6ODM - chains H and A of the 19 polymer chains in the assembly; structure by electron microscopy, 4.30 A resolution (low resolution: residue-level contacts below are approximate; hydrogen-bond / salt-bridge calls are withheld).

== Chain H (and A) ==
Name: Triplex capsid protein 2
From: Human herpesvirus 1 strain KOS
Notes: chain A of this document is another copy of the same molecule, construct and numbering; everything in this record applies to it too
UniProt: G8H8D9 (G8H8D9_HHV1); residues 1-318 here = UniProt positions 1-318
Chain sequence (318 residues; row label = number of the first residue in the row):
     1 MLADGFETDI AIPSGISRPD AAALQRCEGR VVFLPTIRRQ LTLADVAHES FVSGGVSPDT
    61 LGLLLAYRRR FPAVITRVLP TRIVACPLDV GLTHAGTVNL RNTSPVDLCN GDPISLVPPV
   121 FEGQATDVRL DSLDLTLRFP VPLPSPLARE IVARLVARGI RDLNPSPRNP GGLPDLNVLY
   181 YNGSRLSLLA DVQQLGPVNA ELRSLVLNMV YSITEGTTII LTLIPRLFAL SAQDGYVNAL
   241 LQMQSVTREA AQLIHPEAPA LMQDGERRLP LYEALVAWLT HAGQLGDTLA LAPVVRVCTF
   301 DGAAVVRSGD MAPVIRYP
Not modelled in the structure: 1-2, 123-126, 164-173, 191-194, 258-264 (chain A: 166-173)

== Interface between chain H and chain A ==
Pairs across the interface (98; chain H residue first):
  Thr-36(H) with Asn-110(A)
  Ile-37(H) with Cys-298(A); Thr-299(A); Phe-300(A)
  Arg-38(H) with Phe-300(A)
  Arg-68(H) with Gly-111(A); Arg-296(A); Tyr-317(A)
  Phe-71(H) with Gly-111(A); Cys-298(A)
  Asp-89(H) with Arg-296(A); Ile-315(A)
  Val-90(H) with Phe-300(A)
  Glu-150(H) with Tyr-272(A)
  Ala-153(H) with Tyr-272(A); Leu-275(A); Val-276(A)
  Arg-154(H) with Tyr-272(A)
  Val-156(H) with Leu-275(A)
  Ile-160(H) with Leu-271(A); Leu-275(A)
  Arg-161(H) with Leu-271(A)
  Leu-163(H) with Leu-223(A); Arg-226(A)
  Pro-174(H) with Leu-269(A)
  Leu-176(H) with Leu-269(A)
  Arg-203(H) with Leu-230(A); Asp-234(A)
  Leu-207(H) with Leu-227(A); Val-237(A)
  Asn-208(H) with Tyr-236(A); Leu-240(A)
  Met-209(H) with Trp-278(A)
  Val-210(H) with Ile-220(A); Leu-223(A); Leu-227(A)
  Tyr-211(H) with Leu-240(A); Leu-241(A); Ser-245(A)
  Ser-212(H) with Trp-278(A)
  Ile-213(H) with Leu-275(A); Trp-278(A)
  Thr-214(H) with Ile-220(A); Ile-224(A)
  Glu-215(H) with Ser-245(A); Thr-247(A)
  Thr-217(H) with Ile-213(A); Leu-221(A)
  Thr-218(H) with Val-246(A)
  Ile-219(H) with Val-246(A)
  Ile-220(H) with Met-209(A)
  Phe-228(H) with Leu-221(A)
  Tyr-236(H) with Val-210(A)
  Met-243(H) with Arg-203(A); Val-206(A)
  Gln-244(H) with Arg-203(A); Leu-207(A); Tyr-211(A)
  Ser-245(H) with Arg-203(A)
  Ala-250(H) with Asn-199(A)
  Ala-251(H) with Leu-163(A); Asn-199(A)
  Ile-254(H) with Leu-202(A)
  His-255(H) with Ile-160(A); Leu-202(A)
  Glu-257(H) with Asn-164(A)
  Arg-268(H) with Pro-174(A)
  Leu-269(H) with Glu-249(A)
  Pro-270(H) with Gln-244(A)
  Tyr-272(H) with Ala-157(A); Ile-160(A); Arg-161(A); Leu-176(A)
  Glu-273(H) with Asp-175(A); Gln-244(A)
  Ala-274(H) with Gln-244(A); Val-246(A)
  Val-276(H) with Ala-153(A); Arg-154(A); Leu-176(A)
  Ala-277(H) with Gln-242(A)
  Trp-278(H) with Met-209(A)
  Leu-279(H) with Ala-153(A); Leu-285(A)
  Thr-280(H) with Glu-150(A)
  Ala-282(H) with Gly-283(A)
  Gly-283(H) with Arg-149(A)
  Leu-285(H) with Trp-278(A)
  Gly-286(H) with Gly-283(A)
  Asp-287(H) with Ser-145(A); Arg-149(A); Tyr-317(A)
  Leu-289(H) with Leu-279(A)
  Ala-292(H) with Pro-318(A)
  Arg-316(H) with Arg-316(A); Pro-318(A)
  Pro-318(H) with Met-1(A); Arg-316(A)
Interface residues without a listed pair, chain H (70 interface residues in all): Arg-69, Arg-70, Ala-157, Ser-204, Thr-222, Ile-224, Val-246, Leu-271, Gln-284, Tyr-317
Interface residues without a listed pair, chain A (66 interface residues in all): Pro-165, Arg-268, Ala-282, Val-297, Asp-301, Gly-302

== In short ==
70 residues of chain H and 66 residues of chain A are in contact.
Chain H and chain A are both Triplex capsid protein 2 (Human herpesvirus 1 strain KOS); the structure, Herpes
simplex virus type 1 (HSV-1) portal vertex-adjacent capsid/CATC, asymmetric unit, was determined by electron
microscopy (same publication as 6OD7).
